Entry 2QYN (X-ray diffraction, 1.57 A resolution); this record covers chains A and B.

# Chain A (and B)
Name: cAMP-specific 3', 5'-cyclic phosphodiesterase 4D
Source organism: Homo sapiens
Notes: EC 3.1.4.17; fragment: The catalytic domain of PDE4D2 with residues 86-413; chain B of this document is another copy of the same molecule, construct and numbering; everything in this record applies to it too
Reference sequence: Q08499 (PDE4D_HUMAN); residues 86-413 here correspond to UniProt positions 388-715 (UniProt number = residue number + 302)
Chain sequence (328 residues; numbered 86 to 413; the number before each row is that of its first residue):
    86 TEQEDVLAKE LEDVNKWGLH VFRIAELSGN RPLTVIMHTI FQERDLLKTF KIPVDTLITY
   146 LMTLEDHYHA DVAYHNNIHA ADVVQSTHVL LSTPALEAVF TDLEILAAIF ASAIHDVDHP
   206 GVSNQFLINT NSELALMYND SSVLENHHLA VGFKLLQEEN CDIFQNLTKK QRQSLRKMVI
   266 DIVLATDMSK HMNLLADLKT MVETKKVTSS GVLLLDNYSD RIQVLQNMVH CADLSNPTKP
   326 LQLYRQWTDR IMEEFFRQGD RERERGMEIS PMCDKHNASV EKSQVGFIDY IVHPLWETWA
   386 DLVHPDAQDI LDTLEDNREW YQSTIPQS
Not modelled in the structure: 412-413 (chain B: 86-87, 413)
Curated features (UniProtKB/Swiss-Prot):
  - active site: His160 (Proton donor)
  - binding site (3',5'-cyclic AMP): His160, Gln369, Phe372
  - binding site (AMP): His160, Asp201, Asp318, Asn321, Gln369, Phe372
  - binding site (Zn(2+)): His164, His200, Asp201, Asp318
  - binding site (Mg(2+)): Asp201
  - binding site (Mn(2+)): Asp201
Bound ions: Zn2+: His164, His200, Asp201, Asp318; Mg2+ near Asp201 (its only coordinating residue here)
Residues lining bound ligands: NPV (4-[8-(3-nitrophenyl)-1,7-naphthyridin-6-yl]benzoic acid): Tyr159, His160, Ser208, Met273, Asn321, Tyr329, Trp332, Thr333, Ile336, Phe340, Met357, Ser368, Gln369, Phe372
Reported in the primary citation:
  - Zn2+ coordination: His164, His200, Asp201, Asp318
  - Mg2+ coordination: Asp201
  - binding site for NPV: Tyr159, Met273, Asn321, Ile336, Phe340, Met357, Ser368, Gln369, Phe372
  - conformationally variable residues (side-chain flip): Phe340, Ala363 to Ser368

# Chain A / chain B interface
Pairs across the interface (30):
  Ala220(A) - Arg261(B)  hydrogen bond (backbone-side chain)
  Leu221(A) - Ala235(B)
  Leu221(A) - Phe238(B)  hydrophobic
  Leu221(A) - Lys239(B)
  Leu221(A) - Gln242(B)
  Leu221(A) - Arg261(B)
  Met222(A) - Met222(B)  hydrophobic
  Met222(A) - Tyr223(B)  hydrogen bond (backbone-side chain)
  Tyr223(A) - Met222(B)  hydrogen bond (side chain-backbone)
  Tyr223(A) - Tyr223(B)  hydrophobic
  Asn224(A) - Asn231(B)  hydrogen bond
  Asn224(A) - Leu234(B)
  Asn224(A) - Ala235(B)
  Asn224(A) - Arg261(B)
  Asn224(A) - Ile265(B)
  Asp225(A) - Arg261(B)  salt bridge
  Asn231(A) - Asn224(B)  hydrogen bond
  Leu234(A) - Asn224(B)
  Ala235(A) - Leu221(B)
  Ala235(A) - Asn224(B)
  Phe238(A) - Leu221(B)  hydrophobic
  Lys239(A) - Glu218(B)  salt bridge
  Lys239(A) - Leu221(B)
  Lys239(A) - Met222(B)
  Gln242(A) - Leu221(B)
  Arg261(A) - Ala220(B)  hydrogen bond (side chain-backbone)
  Arg261(A) - Leu221(B)
  Arg261(A) - Asn224(B)
  Arg261(A) - Asp225(B)  salt bridge
  Ile265(A) - Asn224(B)

# Overview
14 residues of chain A and 15 residues of chain B are in contact; the contacts include 6 hydrogen bonds and 3
salt bridges. Polar contacts include Asp225(A)-Arg261(B), Lys239(A)-Glu218(B) and Ala220(A)-Arg261(B). The
paper reports a binding site for NPV at Tyr159(A), Met273(A) and Asn321(A) among others; Zn2+ coordination by
His164(A), His200(A) and Asp201(A) among others.
Chain A and chain B are both cAMP-specific 3', 5'-cyclic phosphodiesterase 4D (Homo sapiens); the structure,
Crystal structure of PDE4D2 in complex with inhibitor NPV, was determined by X-ray diffraction, deposited
together with 2QYK, 2QYL and 2QYM.
